PDB entry 7WJI | electron microscopy, 4.50 A resolution (low resolution: residue-level contacts below are approximate; hydrogen-bond / salt-bridge calls are withheld) | chains E and C of the 5 polymer chains in the assembly

[Chain E]
Name: Calmodulin-1
From: Homo sapiens
Reference sequence: P0DP23 (CALM1_HUMAN); residue numbers follow UniProt; this construct covers 1-149
Amino-acid sequence (149 residues; row label = number of the first residue in the row):
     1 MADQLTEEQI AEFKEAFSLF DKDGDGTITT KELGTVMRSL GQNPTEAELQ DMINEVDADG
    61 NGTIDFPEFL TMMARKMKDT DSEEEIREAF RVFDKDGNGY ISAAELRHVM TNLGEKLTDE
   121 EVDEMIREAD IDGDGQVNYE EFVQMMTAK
Not modelled in the structure: 1-4, 22-27, 57-61, 78-85
Swiss-Prot annotation at these positions:
  - binding site (Ca(2+)): Asp21, Asp23, Asp25, Thr27, Glu32, Asp57, Asp59, Asn61, Thr63, Glu68, Asp94, Asp96, Asn98, Tyr100, Glu105, Asp130, Asp132, Asp134, Gln136, Glu141
  - modified residue: Ala2 (N-acetylalanine), Lys22 (N6-acetyllysine), Thr45 (Phosphothreonine), Ser82 (Phosphoserine), Lys95 (N6-acetyllysine), Tyr100 (Phosphotyrosine), Ser102 (Phosphoserine), Thr111 (Phosphothreonine), Lys116 (N6,N6,N6-trimethyllysine), Tyr139 (Phosphotyrosine)
  - cross-link: Lys22 (Glycyl lysine isopeptide (Lys-Gly) (interchain with G-Cter in SUMO2))

[Chain C]
Name: Sodium leak channel non-selective protein, Extended tegument protein pp150
From: Homo sapiens
Reference sequence: chimeric construct of Q8IZF0, A0A076JQ90: residues 1-1738 from Q8IZF0 (NALCN_HUMAN) positions 1-1738 (same numbers); residues 1754-1992 from A0A076JQ90 positions 1056-1294 (UniProt number = residue number - 698)
Amino-acid sequence (1992 residues; numbered 1 to 1992; the number before each row is that of its first residue):
     1 MLKRKQSSRV EAQPVTDFGP DESLSDNADI LWINKPWVHS LLRICAIISV ISVCMNTPMT
    61 FEHYPPLQYV TFTLDTLLMF LYTAEMIAKM HIRGIVKGDS SYVKDRWCVF DGFMVFCLWV
   121 SLVLQVFEIA DIVDQMSPWG MLRIPRPLIM IRAFRIYFRF ELPRTRITNI LKRSGEQIWS
   181 VSIFLLFFLL LYGILGVQMF GTFTYHCVVN DTKPGNVTWN SLAIPDTHCS PELEEGYQCP
   241 PGFKCMDLED LGLSRQELGY SGFNEIGTSI FTVYEAASQE GWVFLMYRAI DSFPRWRSYF
   301 YFITLIFFLA WLVKNVFIAV IIETFAEIRV QFQQMWGSRS STTSTATTQM FHEDAAGGWQ
   361 LVAVDVNKPQ GRAPACLQKM MRSSVFHMFI LSMVTVDVIV AASNYYKGEN FRRQYDEFYL
   421 AEVAFTVLFD LEALLKIWCL GFTGYISSSL HKFELLLVIG TTLHVYPDLY HSQFTYFQVL
   481 RVVRLIKISP ALEDFVYKIF GPGKKLGSLV VFTASLLIVM SAISLQMFCF VEELDRFTTF
   541 PRAFMSMFQI LTQEGWVDVM DQTLNAVGHM WAPVVAIYFI LYHLFATLIL LSLFVAVILD
   601 NLELDEDLKK LKQLKQSEAN ADTKEKLPLR LRIFEKFPNR PQMVKISKLP SDFTVPKIRE
   661 SFMKQFIDRQ QQDTCCLLRS LPTTSSSSCD HSKRSAIEDN KYIDQKLRKS VFSIRARNLL
   721 EKETAVTKIL RACTRQRMLS GSFEGQPAKE RSILSVQHHI RQERRSLRHG SNSQRISRGK
   781 SLETLTQDHS NTVRYRNAQR EDSEIKMIQE KKEQAEMKRK VQEEELRENH PYFDKPLFIV
   841 GREHRFRNFC RVVVRARFNA SKTDPVTGAV KNTKYHQLYD LLGLVTYLDW VMIIVTICSC
   901 ISMMFESPFR RVMHAPTLQI AEYVFVIFMS IELNLKIMAD GLFFTPTAVI RDFGGVMDIF
   961 IYLVSLIFLC WMPQNVPAES GAQLLMVLRC LRPLRIFKLV PQMRKVVREL FSGFKEIFLV
  1021 SILLLTLMLV FASFGVQLFA GKLAKCNDPN IIRREDCNGI FRINVSVSKN LNLKLRPGEK
  1081 KPGFWVPRVW ANPRNFNFDN VGNAMLALFE VLSLKGWVEV RDVIIHRVGP IHGIYIHVFV
  1141 FLGCMIGLTL FVGVVIANFN ENKGTALLTV DQRRWEDLKS RLKIAQPLHL PPRPDNDGFR
  1201 AKMYDITQHP FFKRTIALLV LAQSVLLSVK WDVEDPVTVP LATMSVVFTF IFVLEVTMKI
  1261 IAMSPAGFWQ SRRNRYDLLV TSLGVVWVVL HFALLNAYTY MMGACVIVFR FFSICGKHVT
  1321 LKMLLLTVVV SMYKSFFIIV GMFLLLLCYA FAGVVLFGTV KYGENINRHA NFSSAGKAIT
  1381 VLFRIVTGED WNKIMHDCMV QPPFCTPDEF TYWATDCGNY AGALMYFCSF YVIIAYIMLN
  1441 LLVAIIVENF SLFYSTEEDQ LLSYNDLRHF QIIWNMVDDK REGVIPTFRV KFLLRLLRGR
  1501 LEVDLDKDKL LFKHMCYEME RLHNGGDVTF HDVLSMLSYR SVDIRKSLQL EELLAREQLE
  1561 YTIEEEVAKQ TIRMWLKKCL KRIRAKQQQS CSIIHSLRES QQQELSRFLN PPSIETTQPS
  1621 EDTNANSQDN SMQPETSSQQ QLLSPTLSDR GGSRQDAADA GKPQRKFGQW RLPSAPKPIS
  1681 HSVSSVNLRF GGRTTMKSVV CKMNPMTDAA SCGSEVKKWW TRQLTVESDE SGDDLLDILE
  1741 GSENLYFQGG GGSMVSKGEE LFTGVVPILV ELDGDVNGHK FSVSGEGEGD ATYGKLTLKF
  1801 ICTTGKLPVP WPTLVTTLTY GVQCFSRYPD HMKQHDFFKS AMPEGYVQER TIFFKDDGNY
  1861 KTRAEVKFEG DTLVNRIELK GIDFKEDGNI LGHKLEYNYN SHNVYIMADK QKNGIKVNFK
  1921 IRHNIEDGSV QLADHYQQNT PIGDGPVLLP DNHYLSTQSA LSKDPNEKRD HMVLLEFVTA
  1981 AGITLGMDEL YK
Not modelled in the structure: 1-30, 337-372, 618-625, 670-713, 738-800, 837-845, 1585-1992
Sequence notes: linker (1739-1753)
Swiss-Prot annotation at these positions:
  - glycosylation (N-linked (GlcNAc...) asparagine): Asn210, Asn216, Asn1064
What the authors report for this chain:
  - conformationally variable residues (order/disorder transition): Pro638 to Arg669, Arg715 to Arg737
  - mutagenesis - F662E: unchanged expression
  - mutagenesis - F662E: unchanged localization

[Chain E / chain C interface]
Contacting residue pairs (40):
  Gly41(E) - Arg1489(C)
  Gln42(E) - Phe1492(C)
  Gln42(E) - Arg1495(C)
  Asn43(E) - Met1476(C)
  Pro44(E) - Leu1496(C)
  Thr45(E) - Met1476(C)
  Thr45(E) - Leu1496(C)
  Ala47(E) - Arg1498(C)
  Glu48(E) - Leu1496(C)
  Asp51(E) - Asp1504(C)
  Glu55(E) - Leu1505(C)
  Arg75(E) - Leu1505(C)
  Lys76(E) - Arg1495(C)
  Lys76(E) - Phe1512(C)
  Met77(E) - Phe1492(C)
  Met77(E) - Arg1495(C)
  Met77(E) - Phe1512(C)
  Ile86(E) - Trp1575(C)
  Ala89(E) - Ile1572(C)
  Ala89(E) - Trp1575(C)
  Phe90(E) - Trp1575(C)
  Val92(E) - Ala1568(C)
  Phe93(E) - Lys1569(C)
  Phe93(E) - Ile1572(C)
  Val109(E) - Arg1573(C)
  Met110(E) - Arg1573(C)
  Met110(E) - Leu1576(C)
  Leu113(E) - Lys1569(C)
  Leu113(E) - Arg1573(C)
  Gly114(E) - Arg1573(C)
  Glu115(E) - Lys1577(C)
  Leu117(E) - Leu1576(C)
  Leu117(E) - Lys1577(C)
  Glu120(E) - Arg1584(C)
  Glu121(E) - Arg1584(C)
  Met125(E) - Leu1580(C)
  Met125(E) - Ile1583(C)
  Glu128(E) - Ile1583(C)
  Met146(E) - Cys1579(C)
  Met146(E) - Arg1582(C)
Interface residues without a listed pair, chain E (34 interface residues in all): Asn112, Lys116, Glu124, Phe142, Val143, Lys149

[In short]
The interface between chain E and chain C involves 34 residues on one side and 21 on the other. From UniProt:
20 Ca2+-binding residues on chain E. The paper reports that F662E of chain C leaves expression unchanged;
conformational variability at Pro638(C) and Arg715(C).
Here chain E is Calmodulin-1 and chain C is Sodium leak channel non-selective protein, Extended tegument
protein pp150, both from Homo sapiens. Entry 7WJI (Architecture of the human NALCN channelosome) was
determined by electron microscopy.
